Entry 9EX0 (X-ray diffraction, 1.45 A resolution); this record covers chain A.

[Chain A]
Name: Lysozyme C
Notes: EC 3.2.1.17
UniProtKB: P00698 (LYSC_CHICK); residues 1-129 here correspond to UniProt positions 19-147 (UniProt number = residue number + 18)
Amino-acid sequence (129 residues; numbered 1 to 129; the number before each row is that of its first residue):
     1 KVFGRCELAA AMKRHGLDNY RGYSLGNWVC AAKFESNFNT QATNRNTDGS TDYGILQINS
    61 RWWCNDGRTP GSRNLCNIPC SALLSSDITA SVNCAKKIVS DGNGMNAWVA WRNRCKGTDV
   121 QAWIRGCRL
Disulfides: C6-C127, C30-C115, C64-C80, C76-C94
Bound ions: vanadate ion: N46, D52; Na+: S60, C64, S72, R73; Polyoxidovanadate complex V near D87 (its only coordinating residue here)
Ligand contacts: Polyoxidovanadate complex (A1ICR): K1, F3, E7, A10, A11, R14, H15, S86, D87, I88, T89
Swiss-Prot annotation at these positions:
  - active site: E35, D52
  - binding site (substrate): D101

[Summary]
Chain A binds Polyoxidovanadate complex. The vanadate ion site is built by N46 and D52. S60, C64, S72 and R73
form the Na+ site. From UniProt: active-site residues E35 and D52 and substrate-binding residue D101.
Chain A is Lysozyme C; the structure, X-ray structure of a polyoxidovanadate/lysozyme adduct obtained when the
protein is treated with [VIVO(acac)2] in 1.1 ..., was determined by X-ray diffraction (same publication as
9EX1 and 9EX2).
